PDB entry 3UUX | X-ray diffraction, 3.90 A resolution | chains A and B

# Chain A
Name: Mitochondria fission 1 protein
Organism: Saccharomyces cerevisiae S288c
Notes: fragment: cytoplasmic portion
UniProtKB: P40515 (FIS1_YEAST); residues 1-129 here = UniProt positions 1-129
Chain sequence (129 residues; numbered 1 to 129; the number before each row is that of its first residue):
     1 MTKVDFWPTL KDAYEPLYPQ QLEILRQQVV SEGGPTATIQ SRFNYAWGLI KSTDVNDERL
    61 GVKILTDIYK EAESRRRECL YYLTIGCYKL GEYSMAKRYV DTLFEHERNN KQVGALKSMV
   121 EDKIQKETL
Unresolved in the structure: 1-2
Swiss-Prot annotation at these positions:
  - mutagenesis: Leu80 (L80P: In fis1-L80P; no interaction with MDV1; mitochondrial fission is blocked; DNM1 assembly at punctate structures normal as in wild-type)
Reported in the primary citation:
  - mutagenesis - Q40A/S41A, Q40A/S41A/S74A/R75A, S74A/R75A: decreased co-localization with Mitochondrial division protein 1 (chain B)
  - mutagenesis - Q40A/S41A/S74A/R75A: decreased binding to Mitochondrial division protein 1 (chain B)

# Chain B
Name: Mitochondrial division protein 1
Organism: Saccharomyces cerevisiae S288c
Notes: fragment: N-terminal extension and coiled coil
UniProtKB: P47025 (MDV1_YEAST); numbering as in UniProt (aligned over 94-314)
Chain sequence (242 residues; numbered 73 to 314; the number before each row is that of its first residue):
    73 MGSSHHHHHH SSGLVPRGSH MDNKTCFRML TYISDDLLNE IPTKEGLKSD ADGKLLTEGG
   133 ENENLRKNAS KKETSLFQGF KSYLPIAELA IENTERLNYD TNGTSGTVGA KDVMSKTNER
   193 DEIHTELPNF QDSFLIPPGV ETAAISSSYS PSALKSFSQT LVNSLEFLNI QKNSTLSEIR
   253 DIEVEVENLR QKKEKLLGKI ANIEQNQLLL EDNLKQIDDR LDFLEEYGLE VIEANSDENA
   313 ED
Unresolved in the structure: 73-93, 115-143, 165-210, 301-314
Disulfides: Cys98 forms a disulfide with the same residue of a neighbouring copy of this chain
Sequence notes: expression tag (73-93); engineered mutation Ala215 (Lys in P47025), Ala216 (Lys in P47025)
Swiss-Prot annotation at these positions:
  - mutagenesis: Leu148 (L148P: Abolishes interaction with FIS1), Glu250 (E250G: Suppresses the mitochondrial fission defect of a FIS1-3 mutant by affecting interaction with FIS1)
Reported in the primary citation:
  - contacts within the chain: Tyr155-Phe239, Ile158-Phe239
  - mutagenesis - Y155A/I158A/F239A: increased binding to Mitochondria fission 1 protein (chain A)
  - mutagenesis - Y155A/I158A/F239A: unchanged co-localization with Mitochondria fission 1 protein (chain A)

# Interface between chain A and chain B
Contacting residue pairs (67; chain A residue first):
  Val4(A) - Phe149(B)  hydrophobic
  Val4(A) - Lys153(B)
  Asp5(A) - Phe149(B)
  Asp5(A) - Gln150(B)
  Phe6(A) - Glu145(B)
  Phe6(A) - Ser147(B)  hydrogen bond (backbone-side chain)
  Phe6(A) - Phe149(B)
  Phe6(A) - Gln150(B)
  Pro8(A) - Phe149(B)  hydrophobic
  Asp12(A) - Phe149(B)
  Asp12(A) - Lys153(B)  salt bridge
  Leu17(A) - Phe152(B)  hydrophobic
  Gln21(A) - Leu156(B)
  Ile24(A) - Ala159(B)  hydrophobic
  Leu25(A) - Phe152(B)  hydrophobic
  Leu25(A) - Tyr155(B)  hydrophobic
  Leu25(A) - Leu156(B)  hydrophobic
  Gln28(A) - Tyr155(B)  hydrogen bond
  Thr38(A) - Glu250(B)
  Ile39(A) - Glu250(B)
  Gln40(A) - Leu148(B)  hydrogen bond (side chain-backbone)
  Gln40(A) - Gly151(B)
  Gln40(A) - Phe152(B)
  Gln40(A) - Gln243(B)
  Gln40(A) - Ser246(B)  hydrogen bond
  Phe43(A) - Leu148(B)  hydrophobic
  Phe43(A) - Phe149(B)  hydrophobic
  Phe43(A) - Phe152(B)  hydrophobic
  Asn44(A) - Phe152(B)
  Asn44(A) - Tyr155(B)
  Trp47(A) - Phe149(B)
  Trp47(A) - Phe152(B)
  Lys51(A) - Lys153(B)
  Arg59(A) - Asn95(B)
  Arg59(A) - Lys96(B)
  Arg59(A) - Phe99(B)
  Val62(A) - Phe99(B)  hydrophobic
  Thr66(A) - Thr103(B)
  Tyr69(A) - Ile105(B)  hydrophobic
  Tyr69(A) - Asp108(B)  hydrogen bond (side chain-backbone)
  Tyr69(A) - Leu109(B)  hydrogen bond (side chain-backbone)
  Ala72(A) - Asp253(B)
  Glu73(A) - Ile113(B)
  Glu73(A) - Asp253(B)
  Ser74(A) - Asp253(B)  hydrogen bond
  Arg75(A) - Thr146(B)
  Arg75(A) - Leu148(B)
  Arg75(A) - Ser249(B)
  Arg76(A) - Asn111(B)  hydrogen bond
  Arg77(A) - Ile113(B)
  Arg77(A) - Pro114(B)
  Glu78(A) - Ser147(B)
  Glu78(A) - Leu148(B)  hydrogen bond (side chain-backbone)
  Tyr82(A) - Ser147(B)
  Tyr82(A) - Leu148(B)  hydrophobic
  Tyr82(A) - Phe149(B)
  Glu92(A) - Lys96(B)
  Glu92(A) - Arg100(B)  salt bridge
  Met95(A) - Thr103(B)
  Arg98(A) - Tyr104(B)
  Arg98(A) - Ile105(B)  hydrogen bond (side chain-backbone)
  Arg98(A) - Ser106(B)  hydrogen bond
  Tyr99(A) - Thr103(B)  hydrogen bond (side chain-backbone)
  Tyr99(A) - Ile105(B)
  Tyr99(A) - Leu109(B)  hydrophobic
  Thr102(A) - Leu109(B)
  His106(A) - Glu112(B)
Other interface residues (no listed pair), chain A (42 interface residues in all): Glu15, Ala37, Ser41, Lys63, Lys70, Leu80, Leu90
Other interface residues (no listed pair), chain B (35 interface residues in all): Leu102, Arg252, Val256, Asn260
From the paper, about this interface:
  - pairs named by the authors: Gln40(A)-Ser246(B), Ser74(A)-Asp253(B)
  - interface residues, chain B: Ser249(B)

# In short
42 residues of chain A and 35 residues of chain B are in contact, with 12 hydrogen bonds and 2 salt bridges.
Among the polar pairs are Asp12(A)-Lys153(B), Glu92(A)-Arg100(B) and Phe6(A)-Ser147(B). The authors report
contacts between Gln40(A) and Ser246(B) and Ser74(A) and Asp253(B). From the paper: Q40A/S41A,
Q40A/S41A/S74A/R75A and S74A/R75A of chain A reduce co-localization with Mitochondrial division protein 1
(chain B); the interface residue Ser249(B).
Chain A is Mitochondria fission 1 protein and chain B is Mitochondrial division protein 1, both from
Saccharomyces cerevisiae S288c; the structure, Crystal structure of yeast Fis1 in complex with Mdv1 fragment
containing N-terminal extension and coiled coil ..., was determined by X-ray diffraction.
